2ROY - chains A and B; structure by X-ray diffraction, 2.20 A resolution.

# Chain A (and B)
Protein: Transthyretin
Organism: Homo sapiens
Notes: chain B of this document is another copy of the same molecule, construct and numbering; everything in this record applies to it too
Reference sequence: P02766 (TTHY_HUMAN); residues 1-127 here correspond to UniProt positions 21-147 (UniProt number = residue number + 20)
Sequence (127 residues; each row starts with the number of its first residue):
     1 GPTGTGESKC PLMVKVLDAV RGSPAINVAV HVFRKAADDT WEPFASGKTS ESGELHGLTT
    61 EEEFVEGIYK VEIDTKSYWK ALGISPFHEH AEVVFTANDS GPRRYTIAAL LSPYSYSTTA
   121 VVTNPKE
Disordered / not traced: 1-6 (chain B: 1-6, 126-127)
Curated features (UniProtKB/Swiss-Prot):
  - binding site (L-thyroxine): K15, E54, S117
  - modified residue: C10 (Sulfocysteine), E42 (4-carboxyglutamate), S52 (Phosphoserine)
  - glycosylation: N98 (N-linked (GlcNAc...) asparagine)
Residues lining bound ligands: 3',5'-dinitro-N-acetyl-L-thyronine (P28): K15, L17, S52, T106, A108, A109, L110, S117, T118, T119, V121

# Interface between chain A and chain B
Contacting residue pairs - 37 pairs, chain A then chain B:
  I68(A) - E89(B)
  F87(A) - F95(B)  hydrophobic
  F87(A) - Y105(B)  hydrophobic
  F87(A) - I107(B)  hydrophobic
  F87(A) - A120(B)  hydrophobic
  F87(A) - V122(B)  hydrophobic
  H88(A) - V93(B)
  H88(A) - V94(B)
  H88(A) - T118(B)
  E89(A) - V94(B)  hydrogen bond (backbone-backbone)
  E89(A) - T96(B)  hydrogen bond
  H90(A) - V94(B)
  E92(A) - E92(B)
  E92(A) - Y116(B)  hydrogen bond (backbone-side chain)
  V94(A) - H88(B)
  V94(A) - E89(B)  hydrogen bond (backbone-backbone)
  F95(A) - F87(B)
  T96(A) - E89(B)  hydrogen bond
  Y105(A) - F87(B)  hydrophobic
  I107(A) - F87(B)  hydrophobic
  Y114(A) - T119(B)  hydrogen bond (backbone-side chain)
  Y114(A) - A120(B)  hydrogen bond (backbone-backbone)
  Y114(A) - V122(B)  hydrophobic
  S115(A) - T118(B)  hydrogen bond (side chain-backbone)
  S115(A) - T119(B)
  Y116(A) - E92(B)  hydrogen bond (side chain-backbone)
  Y116(A) - S117(B)
  Y116(A) - T118(B)  hydrogen bond (backbone-backbone)
  S117(A) - Y116(B)
  S117(A) - S117(B)
  T118(A) - S115(B)  hydrogen bond (backbone-side chain)
  T118(A) - Y116(B)  hydrogen bond (backbone-backbone)
  T119(A) - Y114(B)  hydrogen bond (side chain-backbone)
  T119(A) - S115(B)
  A120(A) - F87(B)  hydrophobic
  A120(A) - Y114(B)  hydrogen bond (backbone-backbone)
  V122(A) - F87(B)  hydrophobic
Other interface residues (no listed pair), chain A (20 interface residues in all): V93
Other interface residues (no listed pair), chain B (20 interface residues in all): I68, H90

# Summary
The chain A/chain B interface involves 20 residues from each chain; the contacts include 14 hydrogen bonds.
Polar contacts include E89(A)-T96(B), E92(A)-Y116(B) and Y114(A)-T119(B). Ligands of chain A:
3',5'-dinitro-N-acetyl-L-thyronine. Curated annotation (UniProt) lists 3 L-thyroxine-binding residues on chain
A.
Chain A and chain B are both Transthyretin (Homo sapiens); the structure, Transthyretin (also called
prealbumin) complex with 3',5'-dinitro-N-acetyl-L-thyronine, was determined by X-ray diffraction together with
2ROX from the same study.
